6RID - chains B and P of the 11 polymer chains in the assembly; structure by electron microscopy, 2.90 A resolution.

# Chain B
Protein: DNA-dependent RNA polymerase subunit rpo132
Organism: Vaccinia virus GLV-1h68
Notes: EC 2.7.7.6
UniProt: B9U1Q1 (B9U1Q1_9POXV); numbering as in UniProt (aligned over 1-1164)
Amino-acid sequence (1164 residues; numbered 1 to 1164; the number before each row is that of its first residue):
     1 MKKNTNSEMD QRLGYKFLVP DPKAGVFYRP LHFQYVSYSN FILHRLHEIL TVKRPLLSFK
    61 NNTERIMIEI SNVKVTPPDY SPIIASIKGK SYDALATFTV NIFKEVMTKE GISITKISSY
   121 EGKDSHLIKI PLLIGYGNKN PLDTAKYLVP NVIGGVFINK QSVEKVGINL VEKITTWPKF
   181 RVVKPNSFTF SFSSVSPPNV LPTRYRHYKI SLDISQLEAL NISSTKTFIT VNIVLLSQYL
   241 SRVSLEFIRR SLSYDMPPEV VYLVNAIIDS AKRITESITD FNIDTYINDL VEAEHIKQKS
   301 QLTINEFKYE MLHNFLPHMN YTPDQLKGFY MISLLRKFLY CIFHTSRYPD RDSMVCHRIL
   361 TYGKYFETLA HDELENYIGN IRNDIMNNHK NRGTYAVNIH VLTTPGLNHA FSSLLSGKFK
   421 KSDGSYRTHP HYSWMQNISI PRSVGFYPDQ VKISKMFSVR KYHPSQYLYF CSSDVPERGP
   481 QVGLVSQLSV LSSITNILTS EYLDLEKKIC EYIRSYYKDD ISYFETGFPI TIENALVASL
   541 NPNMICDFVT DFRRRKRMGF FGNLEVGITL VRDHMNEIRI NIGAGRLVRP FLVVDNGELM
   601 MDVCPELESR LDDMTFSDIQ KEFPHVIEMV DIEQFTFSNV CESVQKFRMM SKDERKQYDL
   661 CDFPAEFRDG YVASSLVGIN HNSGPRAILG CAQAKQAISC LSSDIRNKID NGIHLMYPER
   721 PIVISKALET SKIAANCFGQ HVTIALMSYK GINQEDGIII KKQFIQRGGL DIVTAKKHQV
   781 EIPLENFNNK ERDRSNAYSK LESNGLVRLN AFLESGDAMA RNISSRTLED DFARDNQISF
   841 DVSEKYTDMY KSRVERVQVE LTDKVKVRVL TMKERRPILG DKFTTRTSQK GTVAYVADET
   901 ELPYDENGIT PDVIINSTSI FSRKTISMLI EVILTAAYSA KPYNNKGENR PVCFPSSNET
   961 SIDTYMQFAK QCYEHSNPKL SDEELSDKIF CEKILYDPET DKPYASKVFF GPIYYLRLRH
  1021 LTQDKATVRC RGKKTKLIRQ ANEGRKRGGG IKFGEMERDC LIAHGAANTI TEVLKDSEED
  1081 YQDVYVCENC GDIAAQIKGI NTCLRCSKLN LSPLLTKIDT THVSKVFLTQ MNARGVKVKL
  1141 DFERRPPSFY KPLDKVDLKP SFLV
Disordered / not traced: 1-7, 123-125, 419-421, 449-457, 790-796, 826-838, 1163-1164
Ion coordination: Zn2+: Cys1087, Cys1090, Cys1103, Cys1106

# Chain P
Molecule: 30-nt RNA strand
Sequence (30 nucleotides; each row starts with the number of its first residue):
     1 GAGUUGUAAU AACAAGGGAA AUGUCAUUGG
Disordered / not traced: 1-21
Ion coordination: Mg2+: G30 (shared with 2 residues of chain A)

# Chain B / chain P interface
Residue-residue contacts - 13 pairs, chain B then chain P:
  Arg427(B) with A26(P), sugar contact; U27(P), salt bridge to the phosphate
  Tyr432(B) with U27(P), hydrogen bond to the sugar; U28(P), sugar contact
  Arg478(B) with G29(P), base contact; G30(P), salt bridge to the phosphate
  Gln481(B) with U27(P), phosphate contact
  Gln696(B) with U28(P), hydrogen bond to the phosphate; G29(P), hydrogen bond to the phosphate
  Lys882(B) with G29(P), phosphate contact
  Lys890(B) with G30(P), salt bridge to the phosphate
  His1020(B) with U28(P), sugar contact; G29(P), sugar contact
Also at the interface, not in a pair above, chain B (11 interface residues in all): Pro430, Ala692, Lys1025

# Summary
The interface between chain B and chain P involves 11 residues on one side and 5 on the other, with 3 hydrogen
bonds and 3 salt bridges. Among the polar pairs are Tyr432(B)-U27(P), Gln696(B)-U28(P) and Gln696(B)-G29(P).
Chain B is DNA-dependent RNA polymerase subunit rpo132 (Vaccinia virus GLV-1h68) and chain P is a 30-nt RNA
strand; the structure, Structure of Vaccinia Virus DNA-dependent RNA polymerase elongation complex, was
determined by electron microscopy.
